Entry 8OW0 (electron microscopy, 3.40 A resolution); this record covers chains D and b of the 25 polymer chains in the assembly.

== Chain D ==
Molecule: C0n3 DNA
Sequence (153 nucleotides; numbered 1 to 153; the number before each row is that of its first residue):
     1 ATAAGTCACA TGGTGCCGAG GCCGCTCAAT TGGTCGTAGA CAGCTCTAGC ACCGCTTAAA
    61 CGCACGTACG CGCTGTCCCC CGCGTTTTAA TATTAGTGTA TTTGATTTCC GAAAGTTAAA
   121 AAAGAAATAG TAAGAAATAT ATATTTCATT GAA
Unresolved in the structure: 122-153

== Chain b ==
Molecule: Histone H4
From: Saccharomyces cerevisiae
UniProtKB: P02309 (H4_YEAST); residues 1-103 here = UniProt positions 1-103
Sequence (103 residues; each row starts with the number of its first residue):
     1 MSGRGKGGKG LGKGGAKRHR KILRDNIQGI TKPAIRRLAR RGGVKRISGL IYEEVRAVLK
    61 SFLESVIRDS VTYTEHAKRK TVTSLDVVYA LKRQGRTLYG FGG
Unresolved in the structure: 1-24
Swiss-Prot annotation at these positions:
  - DNA-binding region: Lys-17 to Lys-21
  - modified residue: Lys-6 (N6-acetyl-N6-methyllysine), Lys-9 (N6-acetyllysine), Lys-13 (N6-acetyl-N6-methyllysine), Lys-17 (N6-acetyllysine), Lys-32 (N6-succinyllysine), Arg-56 (Omega-N-methylarginine), Ser-61 (Phosphoserine), Ser-65 (Phosphoserine), Lys-78 (N6-succinyllysine), Lys-80 (N6-acetyllysine), Lys-92 (N6-glutaryllysine)

== Chain D / chain b interface ==
Contacting residue pairs (9):
  DA60(D) / Thr-31(b)  hydrogen bond to the phosphate
  DA60(D) / Pro-33(b)  phosphate contact
  DA60(D) / Arg-37(b)  salt bridge to the phosphate
  DC61(D) / Thr-31(b)  phosphate contact
  DC61(D) / Lys-32(b)  hydrogen bond to the phosphate
  DC61(D) / Pro-33(b)  phosphate contact
  DG62(D) / Lys-32(b)  phosphate contact
  DC69(D) / Arg-46(b)  hydrogen bond to the phosphate
  DG70(D) / Arg-46(b)  salt bridge to the phosphate
Also at the interface, not in a pair above, chain D (6 interface residues in all): DA59
Also at the interface, not in a pair above, chain b (6 interface residues in all): Ala-34

== In short ==
The chain D/chain b interface involves 6 residues from each chain, with 3 hydrogen bonds and 2 salt bridges.
Polar contacts include DA60(D)/Thr-31(b), DC61(D)/Lys-32(b) and DC69(D)/Arg-46(b). UniProt lists a DNA-binding
region on chain b.
Here chain D is C0n3 DNA and chain b is Histone H4 (Saccharomyces cerevisiae). Entry 8OW0 (Cryo-EM structure
of CBF1-CCAN bound topologically to a centromeric CENP-A nucleosome) was determined by electron microscopy
(same publication as 8OVW, 8OVX and 8OW1).
